4B48 - chain A; structure by X-ray diffraction, 2.80 A resolution.

[Chain A]
Molecule: Translation initiation factor if-2
Source organism: Thermus thermophilus
Reference sequence: P48515 (IF2_THET8); residues 1-363 here = UniProt positions 1-363
Sequence (363 residues; each row starts with the number of its first residue):
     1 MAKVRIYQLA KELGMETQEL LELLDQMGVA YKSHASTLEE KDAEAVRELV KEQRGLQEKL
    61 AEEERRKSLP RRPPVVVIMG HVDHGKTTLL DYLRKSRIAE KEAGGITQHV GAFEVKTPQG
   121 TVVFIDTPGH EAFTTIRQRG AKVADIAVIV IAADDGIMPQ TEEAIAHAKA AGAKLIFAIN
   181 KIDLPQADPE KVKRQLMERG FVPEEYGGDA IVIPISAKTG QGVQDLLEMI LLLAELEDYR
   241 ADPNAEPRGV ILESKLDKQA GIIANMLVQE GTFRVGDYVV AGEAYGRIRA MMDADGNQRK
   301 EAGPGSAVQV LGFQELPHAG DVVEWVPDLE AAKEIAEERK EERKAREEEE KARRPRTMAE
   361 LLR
Unresolved in the structure: 133-138, 355-363
UniProt features mapped onto this chain:
  - region: Gly-80 to Thr-87 (G1), Gly-105 to His-109 (G2), Asp-126 to Gly-129 (G3), Asn-180 to Asp-183 (G4), Ser-216 to Lys-218 (G5)
  - binding site (GTP): Gly-80 to Thr-87, Asp-126 to His-130, Asn-180 to Asp-183
Small-molecule neighbours: GTP (guanosine-5'-triphosphate): Gly-80, His-81, Val-82, Asp-83, His-84, Gly-85, Lys-86, Thr-87, Thr-88, Asn-180, Lys-181, Asp-183, Leu-184, Ser-216, Ala-217, Lys-218
What the authors report for this chain:
  - conformationally variable residues (helix shift, loop rearrangement, order/disorder transition, side-chain flip): Val-82, Arg-97 to Ala-103, His-130 to Arg-139, Gln-160
  - binding site for GTP: Gly-80 to Thr-88, Asn-180 to Asp-183, Leu-184, Lys-218
  - contacts within the chain: Gly-80/Lys-86 (hydrogen bond)
  - catalytic residues: His-130 (proposed by the authors, not directly observed)

[Summary]
Ligands of chain A: GTP. UniProt lists 17 GTP-binding residues. From the paper: the catalytic residue His-130;
a binding site for GTP at Gly-80, Asn-180 and Leu-184 among others.
Chain A is Translation initiation factor if-2 (Thermus thermophilus); the structure, Bacterial translation
initiation factor IF2 (1-363), complex with GTP, was determined by X-ray diffraction together with 4B3X and
4B47 from the same study.
